5BZ4 - chains A and B of the 4 polymer chains in the assembly; structure by X-ray diffraction, 2.43 A resolution.

[Chain A (and B)]
Protein: Beta-ketothiolase
From: Mycobacterium smegmatis str. MC2 155
Notes: chain B of this document is another copy of the same molecule, construct and numbering; everything in this record applies to it too
UniProtKB: A0QUH3 (A0QUH3_MYCS2); residues 1-407 here = UniProt positions 1-407
Chain sequence (407 residues; each row starts with the number of its first residue):
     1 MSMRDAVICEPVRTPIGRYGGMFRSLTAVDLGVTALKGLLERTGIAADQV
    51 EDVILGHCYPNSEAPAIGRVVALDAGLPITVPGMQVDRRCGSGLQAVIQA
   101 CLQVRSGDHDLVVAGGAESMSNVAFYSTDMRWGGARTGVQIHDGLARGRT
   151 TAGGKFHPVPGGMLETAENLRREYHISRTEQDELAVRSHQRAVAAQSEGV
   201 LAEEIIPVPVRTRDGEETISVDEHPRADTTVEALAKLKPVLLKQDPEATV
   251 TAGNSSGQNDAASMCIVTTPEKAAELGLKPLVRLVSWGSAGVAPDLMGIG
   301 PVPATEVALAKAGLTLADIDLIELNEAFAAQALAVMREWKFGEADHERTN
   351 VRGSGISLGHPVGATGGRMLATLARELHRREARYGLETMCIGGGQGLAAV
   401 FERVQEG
Not modelled in the structure: 1-2, 213-216, 405-407 (chain B: 1-2, 212-215, 405-407)

[How chain A and chain B interact]
Pairs across the interface - 144 pairs, chain A then chain B:
  Tyr-19(A) with Arg-131(B), hydrogen bond; Trp-132(B), hydrophobic
  Gly-20(A) with Trp-132(B)
  Arg-24(A) with Trp-132(B)
  Val-29(A) with Lys-155(B)
  Asp-30(A) with Lys-155(B), salt bridge
  Asp-52(A) with Arg-88(B), salt bridge
  Pro-60(A) with Pro-60(B), hydrophobic
  Ser-62(A) with Tyr-126(B); Gly-144(B), hydrogen bond (side chain-backbone); Arg-147(B); Gly-148(B); Thr-151(B), hydrogen bond (backbone-side chain)
  Glu-63(A) with Tyr-126(B), hydrogen bond; Thr-128(B); His-142(B); Arg-147(B), salt bridge; Thr-151(B)
  Pro-65(A) with Arg-89(B); Gly-148(B); Thr-151(B); Ala-152(B), hydrophobic
  Ala-66(A) with Asp-87(B), hydrogen bond (backbone-side chain); Arg-89(B)
  Arg-69(A) with Gly-291(B); Val-292(B), hydrogen bond (side chain-backbone); Pro-294(B); Gly-393(B), hydrogen bond (side chain-backbone); Gly-394(B), hydrogen bond (side chain-backbone); Gln-395(B)
  Val-70(A) with Ala-152(B)
  Leu-73(A) with Gly-153(B); Phe-156(B); Pro-294(B), hydrophobic
  Asp-74(A) with Gly-154(B); Lys-155(B), salt bridge; Phe-156(B)
  Ile-79(A) with His-157(B); Gly-291(B); Val-292(B), hydrogen bond (backbone-backbone); Ala-293(B); Pro-294(B)
  Thr-80(A) with Gly-291(B), hydrogen bond (backbone-backbone)
  Pro-82(A) with Ser-289(B); Ala-290(B); Gly-291(B); Gln-395(B)
  Gly-83(A) with Arg-88(B); Gln-395(B), hydrogen bond (backbone-side chain)
  Met-84(A) with Val-86(B), hydrophobic; Asp-87(B); Arg-88(B); Gln-95(B)
  Gln-85(A) with Gln-85(B), hydrogen bond; Val-86(B); Asp-87(B), hydrogen bond (backbone-backbone)
  Val-86(A) with Gln-85(B)
  Asp-87(A) with Ala-66(B), hydrogen bond (side chain-backbone); Met-84(B); Gln-85(B), hydrogen bond (backbone-backbone)
  Arg-88(A) with Asp-52(B), salt bridge; Pro-82(B); Gly-83(B); Met-84(B), hydrogen bond
  Arg-89(A) with Pro-65(B)
  Gln-95(A) with Met-84(B); Gln-99(B)
  Gln-99(A) with Gln-95(B); Gln-99(B)
  Leu-102(A) with Leu-102(B), hydrophobic; Gln-103(B); Asp-108(B)
  Asp-108(A) with Leu-102(B); Trp-287(B); Lys-311(B), salt bridge
  His-109(A) with Trp-287(B)
  Ser-121(A) with Arg-131(B); Trp-132(B), hydrogen bond (backbone-side chain)
  Asn-122(A) with Trp-132(B)
  Val-123(A) with Arg-131(B), hydrogen bond (backbone-side chain)
  Ala-124(A) with Tyr-126(B), hydrophobic; Ser-127(B); Arg-131(B)
  Phe-125(A) with Tyr-126(B); Ser-127(B), hydrogen bond (backbone-backbone); Arg-131(B)
  Tyr-126(A) with Ser-62(B); Glu-63(B), hydrogen bond; Ala-124(B), hydrophobic; Phe-125(B)
  Ser-127(A) with Ala-124(B); Phe-125(B), hydrogen bond (backbone-backbone)
  Thr-128(A) with Asn-122(B)
  Met-130(A) with Phe-125(B), hydrophobic; Ile-141(B), hydrophobic
  Arg-131(A) with Tyr-19(B), hydrogen bond; Ser-121(B); Val-123(B), hydrogen bond (side chain-backbone); Ala-124(B); Phe-125(B); Asp-143(B), salt bridge; Leu-145(B)
  Trp-132(A) with Tyr-19(B), hydrophobic; Gly-20(B); Arg-24(B); Ser-121(B), hydrogen bond (side chain-backbone)
  Ile-141(A) with Met-130(B), hydrophobic
  Asp-143(A) with Arg-131(B), salt bridge
  Gly-144(A) with Ser-62(B), hydrogen bond (backbone-side chain); Arg-131(B)
  Leu-145(A) with Arg-131(B)
  Arg-147(A) with Glu-63(B), salt bridge
  Gly-148(A) with Ser-62(B)
  Thr-151(A) with Ser-62(B), hydrogen bond (side chain-backbone); Glu-63(B); Pro-65(B)
  Ala-152(A) with Pro-65(B), hydrophobic; Val-70(B)
  Gly-153(A) with Leu-73(B)
  Gly-154(A) with Asp-74(B)
  Lys-155(A) with Asp-74(B), hydrogen bond (backbone-side chain)
  Phe-156(A) with Leu-73(B); Asp-74(B)
  His-157(A) with Leu-73(B); Ile-79(B)
  Trp-287(A) with Gln-103(B); Asp-108(B), hydrogen bond; His-109(B)
  Ser-289(A) with Pro-82(B); His-109(B)
  Ala-290(A) with Pro-82(B)
  Gly-291(A) with Arg-69(B); Ile-79(B); Thr-80(B), hydrogen bond (backbone-backbone)
  Val-292(A) with Arg-69(B), hydrogen bond (backbone-side chain); Ile-79(B), hydrogen bond (backbone-backbone)
  Ala-293(A) with Ile-79(B)
  Pro-294(A) with Ile-79(B)
  Lys-311(A) with Asp-108(B), hydrogen bond (side chain-backbone)
  Gly-393(A) with Arg-69(B), hydrogen bond (backbone-side chain)
  Gly-394(A) with Arg-69(B), hydrogen bond (backbone-side chain)
  Gln-395(A) with Arg-69(B); Pro-82(B); Gly-83(B), hydrogen bond (side chain-backbone)
Other interface residues (no listed pair), chain A (71 interface residues in all): Tyr-59, Asn-61, Ala-64, Gln-103, Ser-106, His-142
Other interface residues (no listed pair), chain B (70 interface residues in all): Glu-51, Tyr-59, Asn-61, Ser-106, Met-120

[Overview]
71 residues of chain A face 70 of chain B across their interface, with 35 hydrogen bonds and 9 salt bridges.
Polar contacts include Asp-30(A)/Lys-155(B), Asp-52(A)/Arg-88(B) and Glu-63(A)/Arg-147(B).
Both chains are Beta-ketothiolase (Mycobacterium smegmatis str. MC2 155). Entry 5BZ4 (Crystal structure of a
T1-like thiolase (CoA-complex) from Mycobacterium smegmatis) was determined by X-ray diffraction together with
4ZRC, 5BYV and 5CBQ from the same study.
